PDB entry 2R8E | X-ray diffraction, 1.40 A resolution | chains E and H of the 8 polymer chains in the assembly

[Chain E (and H)]
Name: 3-deoxy-D-manno-octulosonate 8-phosphate phosphatase
From: Escherichia coli O6
Notes: EC 3.1.3.45; chain H of this document is another copy of the same molecule, construct and numbering; everything in this record applies to it too
UniProtKB: P67653 (KDSC_ECOL6); residues 1-188 here = UniProt positions 1-188
Amino-acid sequence (188 residues; each row starts with the number of its first residue):
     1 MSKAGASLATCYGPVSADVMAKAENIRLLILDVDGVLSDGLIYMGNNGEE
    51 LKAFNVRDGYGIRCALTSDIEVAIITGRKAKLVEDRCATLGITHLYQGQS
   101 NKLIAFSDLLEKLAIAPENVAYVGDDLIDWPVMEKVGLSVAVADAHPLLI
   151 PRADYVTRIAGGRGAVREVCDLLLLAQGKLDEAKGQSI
Disordered / not traced: 1-7
Curated features (UniProtKB/Swiss-Prot):
  - binding site (Mg(2+)): Asp32, Asp34, Asp125
  - binding site (substrate): Asp34, Asn55 to Gly59, Arg63, Arg78, Arg86, Lys102
Metal / ion sites: Mg2+: Asp32, Asp34, Asp125
Reported in the primary citation:
  - conformationally variable residues (loop rearrangement, order/disorder transition, side-chain flip): Thr76, Arg78, Ser100, Lys102, Asp181 to Ile188
  - Mg2+ coordination through a water molecule: Ser187
  - catalytic residues: Asp32 (citing earlier work)

[Chain E / chain H interface]
Pairs across the interface (52):
  Cys11(E) with Pro147(H); Leu148(H), hydrophobic
  Tyr12(E) with His146(H), hydrogen bond; Pro147(H), hydrophobic
  Tyr43(E) with Tyr43(H)
  Glu50(E) with Met44(H); Gly45(H); Asn46(H), hydrogen bond
  Leu51(E) with Met44(H); Gly45(H); Leu51(H), hydrophobic
  Lys52(E) with Ile42(H); Tyr43(H); Met44(H), hydrogen bond (backbone-backbone)
  Ala53(E) with Leu41(H), hydrophobic; Ile42(H); Tyr43(H), hydrophobic
  Phe54(E) with Gly40(H); Leu41(H); Ile42(H), hydrogen bond (backbone-backbone); Met44(H), hydrophobic
  Asn55(E) with Gly40(H)
  Val56(E) with Asp34(H); Gly40(H), hydrogen bond (backbone-backbone); Ile42(H), hydrophobic
  Arg57(E) with Asp125(H), salt bridge; Asp126(H); Asp144(H), hydrogen bond (side chain-backbone); Ala145(H); His146(H)
  Tyr60(E) with Asp126(H); Leu127(H)
  Ala80(E) with Asn46(H)
  Lys81(E) with Asn46(H), hydrogen bond (backbone-side chain)
  Leu82(E) with Met44(H); Gly45(H); Asn46(H), hydrogen bond (backbone-side chain)
  Asp85(E) with Met44(H)
  Arg86(E) with Met44(H); Arg78(H)
  Gly162(E) with Leu41(H)
  Arg163(E) with Asp39(H), salt bridge; Leu41(H)
  Arg167(E) with Asp126(H), salt bridge; Leu127(H); His146(H), hydrogen bond
  Asp171(E) with His146(H), salt bridge
  Gly185(E) with Ile128(H)
  Gln186(E) with Ser100(H)
  Ser187(E) with Asp126(H), hydrogen bond
  Ile188(E) with Gly77(H); Arg78(H), hydrogen bond (backbone-side chain)
Also at the interface, not in a pair above, chain E (28 interface residues in all): Glu49, Thr89, Leu180
Also at the interface, not in a pair above, chain H (24 interface residues in all): Gly48, Glu49

[Overview]
The interface between chain E and chain H involves 28 residues on one side and 24 on the other, with 11
hydrogen bonds and 4 salt bridges. Polar pairs include Arg57(E)-Asp125(H), Arg163(E)-Asp39(H) and
Arg167(E)-Asp126(H). The paper reports the catalytic residue Asp32(E); water-mediated Mg2+ coordination by
Ser187(E).
Both chains are 3-deoxy-D-manno-octulosonate 8-phosphate phosphatase (Escherichia coli O6). Entry 2R8E
(Crystal structure of YrbI from Escherichia coli in complex with Mg) was determined by X-ray diffraction,
deposited together with 3HYC, 3I6B, 2R8X, 2R8Y and 2R8Z.
